PDB entry 6W77 | electron microscopy, 3.60 A resolution | chains A and K of the 18 polymer chains in the assembly

# Chain A
Molecule: 1542-nt RNA strand
From: Escherichia coli (strain K12)
Sequence (1542 nucleotides; each row starts with the number of its first residue):
     1 AAAUUGAAGA GUUUGAUCAU GGCUCAGAUU GAACGCUGGC GGCAGGCCUA ACACAUGCAA
    61 GUCGAACGGU AACAGGAAGA AGCUUGCUUC UUUGCUGACG AGUGGCGGAC GGGUGAGUAA
   121 UGUCUGGGAA ACUGCCUGAU GGAGGGGGAU AACUACUGGA AACGGUAGCU AAUACCGCAU
   181 AACGUCGCAA GACCAAAGAG GGGGACCUUC GGGCCUCUUG CCAUCGGAUG UGCCCAGAUG
   241 GGAUUAGCUA GUAGGUGGGG UAACGGCUCA CCUAGGCGAC GAUCCCUAGC UGGUCUGAGA
   301 GGAUGACCAG CCACACUGGA ACUGAGACAC GGUCCAGACU CCUACGGGAG GCAGCAGUGG
   361 GGAAUAUUGC ACAAUGGGCG CAAGCCUGAU GCAGCCAUGC CGCGUGUAUG AAGAAGGCCU
   421 UCGGGUUGUA AAGUACUUUC AGCGGGGAGG AAGGGAGUAA AGUUAAUACC UUUGCUCAUU
   481 GACGUUACCC GCAGAAGAAG CACCGGCUAA CUCCGUGCCA GCAGCCGCGG UAAUACGGAG
   541 GGUGCAAGCG UUAAUCGGAA UUACUGGGCG UAAAGCGCAC GCAGGCGGUU UGUUAAGUCA
   601 GAUGUGAAAU CCCCGGGCUC AACCUGGGAA CUGCAUCUGA UACUGGCAAG CUUGAGUCUC
   661 GUAGAGGGGG GUAGAAUUCC AGGUGUAGCG GUGAAAUGCG UAGAGAUCUG GAGGAAUACC
   721 GGUGGCGAAG GCGGCCCCCU GGACGAAGAC UGACGCUCAG GUGCGAAAGC GUGGGGAGCA
   781 AACAGGAUUA GAUACCCUGG UAGUCCACGC CGUAAACGAU GUCGACUUGG AGGUUGUGCC
   841 CUUGAGGCGU GGCUUCCGGA GCUAACGCGU UAAGUCGACC GCCUGGGGAG UACGGCCGCA
   901 AGGUUAAAAC UCAAAUGAAU UGACGGGGGC CCGCACAAGC GGUGGAGCAU GUGGUUUAAU
   961 UCGAUGCAAC GCGAAGAACC UUACCUGGUC UUGACAUCCA CGGAAGUUUU CAGAGAUGAG
  1021 AAUGUGCCUU CGGGAACCGU GAGACAGGUG CUGCAUGGCU GUCGUCAGCU CGUGUUGUGA
  1081 AAUGUUGGGU UAAGUCCCGC AACGAGCGCA ACCCUUAUCC UUUGUUGCCA GCGGUCCGGC
  1141 CGGGAACUCA AAGGAGACUG CCAGUGAUAA ACUGGAGGAA GGUGGGGAUG ACGUCAAGUC
  1201 AUCAUGGCCC UUACGACCAG GGCUACACAC GUGCUACAAU GGCGCAUACA AAGAGAAGCG
  1261 ACCUCGCGAG AGCAAGCGGA CCUCAUAAAG UGCGUCGUAG UCCGGAUUGG AGUCUGCAAC
  1321 UCGACUCCAU GAAGUCGGAA UCGCUAGUAA UCGUGGAUCA GAAUGCCACG GUGAAUACGU
  1381 UCCCGGGCCU UGUACACACC GCCCGUCACA CCAUGGGAGU GGGUUGCAAA AGAAGUAGGU
  1441 AGCUUAACCU UCGGGAGGGC GCUUACCACU UUGUGAUUCA UGACUGGGGU GAAGUCGUAA
  1501 CAAGGUAACC GUAGGGGAAC CUGCGGUUGG AUCACCUCCU UA
Disordered / not traced: 1391-1393, 1401-1407, 1494-1503, 1540-1542
Reported in the primary citation:
  - conformationally variable residues: U921 to G925, U1391 to A1396, C1397 to C1407, G1494 to A1503, U1532 to A1534

# Chain K
Protein: 30S ribosomal protein S11
From: Escherichia coli (strain K12)
UniProtKB: P0A7R9 (RS11_ECOLI); residue numbers follow UniProt; this construct covers 1-129
Chain sequence (129 residues; row label = number of the first residue in the row):
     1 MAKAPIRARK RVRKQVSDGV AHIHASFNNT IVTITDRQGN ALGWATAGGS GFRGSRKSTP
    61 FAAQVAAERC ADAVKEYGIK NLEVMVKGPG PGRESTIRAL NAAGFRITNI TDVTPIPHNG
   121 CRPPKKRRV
Disordered / not traced: 1-12, 128-129

# How chain A and chain K interact
Contacting residue pairs (55):
  G674(A) with His118(K), base contact
  A675(A) with Ile116(K), sugar contact; His118(K), sugar contact
  A676(A) with Pro115(K), phosphate contact; Pro117(K), sugar contact; Cys121(K), base contact
  U677(A) with Pro115(K), phosphate contact
  G683(A) with Gly39(K), hydrogen bond to the base
  U684(A) with Asn40(K), hydrogen bond to the sugar; Ala41(K), hydrogen bond to the sugar
  G685(A) with Ala41(K), sugar contact; Trp44(K), hydrogen bond to the sugar
  U686(A) with Trp44(K), hydrogen bond to the sugar
  G688(A) with Thr46(K), hydrogen bond to the phosphate
  C689(A) with Asn29(K), phosphate contact; Thr46(K), hydrogen bond to the phosphate; Gly48(K), phosphate contact
  G690(A) with Ser26(K), phosphate contact; Asn29(K), hydrogen bond to the phosphate; Arg53(K), hydrogen bond to the base
  G691(A) with Arg53(K), base contact; Lys57(K), hydrogen bond to the base
  U692(A) with Asn28(K), phosphate contact
  G693(A) with Ser55(K), phosphate contact
  A694(A) with Gly54(K), sugar contact; Ser55(K), hydrogen bond to the phosphate
  A695(A) with Arg53(K), phosphate contact; Gly54(K), hydrogen bond to the phosphate
  A704(A) with Trp44(K), base contact
  A706(A) with Thr33(K), hydrogen bond to the sugar
  U707(A) with His22(K), phosphate contact; Thr35(K), sugar contact; Gly39(K), hydrogen bond to the sugar; Lys87(K), salt bridge to the phosphate
  C708(A) with Gln38(K), sugar contact; Gly39(K), sugar contact
  G714(A) with Cys121(K), hydrogen bond to the base
  A715(A) with Gly120(K), base contact
  A716(A) with Asn119(K), hydrogen bond to the sugar; Gly120(K), sugar contact
  U717(A) with His118(K), sugar contact
  A718(A) with Pro117(K), sugar contact; His118(K), stacking on the base
  G778(A) with Cys121(K), sugar contact; Arg122(K), hydrogen bond to the sugar
  C779(A) with Arg122(K), sugar contact; Pro124(K), phosphate contact
  A780(A) with Pro124(K), phosphate contact; Lys125(K), hydrogen bond to the phosphate
  G1505(A) with Arg127(K), salt bridge to the phosphate
  U1506(A) with Arg127(K), salt bridge to the phosphate
  G1523(A) with Lys125(K), salt bridge to the phosphate
  C1524(A) with Arg122(K), salt bridge to the phosphate; Lys125(K), salt bridge to the phosphate
  G1525(A) with Arg122(K), salt bridge to the phosphate
Also at the interface, not in a pair above, chain A (36 interface residues in all): A687, G705, C796
Also at the interface, not in a pair above, chain K (33 interface residues in all): His24, Ile31, Leu42, Gly49

# Overview
36 residues of chain A face 33 of chain K across their interface; the contacts include 18 hydrogen bonds, 7
salt bridges and 1 aromatic stacking contact. Polar contacts include G683(A)-Gly39(K), G690(A)-Arg53(K) and
G691(A)-Lys57(K). From the paper: conformational variability at U921(A), U1391(A) and C1397(A) among others.
Chain A is a 1542-nt RNA strand and chain K is 30S ribosomal protein S11, both from Escherichia coli (strain
K12); the structure, 30S-Inactivated-high-Mg2+ Class A, was determined by electron microscopy (same
publication as 6W6K, 6W7M, 6W7N and 6W7W).
